3TTT - chains B and D of the 4 polymer chains in the assembly; structure by X-ray diffraction, 1.58 A resolution.

[Chain B (and D)]
Protein: Catalase HPII
Organism: Escherichia coli
Notes: EC 1.11.1.6; chain D of this document is another copy of the same molecule, construct and numbering; everything in this record applies to it too
Reference sequence: P21179 (CATE_ECOLI); numbering as in UniProt (aligned over 1-753)
Chain sequence (753 residues; row label = number of the first residue in the row):
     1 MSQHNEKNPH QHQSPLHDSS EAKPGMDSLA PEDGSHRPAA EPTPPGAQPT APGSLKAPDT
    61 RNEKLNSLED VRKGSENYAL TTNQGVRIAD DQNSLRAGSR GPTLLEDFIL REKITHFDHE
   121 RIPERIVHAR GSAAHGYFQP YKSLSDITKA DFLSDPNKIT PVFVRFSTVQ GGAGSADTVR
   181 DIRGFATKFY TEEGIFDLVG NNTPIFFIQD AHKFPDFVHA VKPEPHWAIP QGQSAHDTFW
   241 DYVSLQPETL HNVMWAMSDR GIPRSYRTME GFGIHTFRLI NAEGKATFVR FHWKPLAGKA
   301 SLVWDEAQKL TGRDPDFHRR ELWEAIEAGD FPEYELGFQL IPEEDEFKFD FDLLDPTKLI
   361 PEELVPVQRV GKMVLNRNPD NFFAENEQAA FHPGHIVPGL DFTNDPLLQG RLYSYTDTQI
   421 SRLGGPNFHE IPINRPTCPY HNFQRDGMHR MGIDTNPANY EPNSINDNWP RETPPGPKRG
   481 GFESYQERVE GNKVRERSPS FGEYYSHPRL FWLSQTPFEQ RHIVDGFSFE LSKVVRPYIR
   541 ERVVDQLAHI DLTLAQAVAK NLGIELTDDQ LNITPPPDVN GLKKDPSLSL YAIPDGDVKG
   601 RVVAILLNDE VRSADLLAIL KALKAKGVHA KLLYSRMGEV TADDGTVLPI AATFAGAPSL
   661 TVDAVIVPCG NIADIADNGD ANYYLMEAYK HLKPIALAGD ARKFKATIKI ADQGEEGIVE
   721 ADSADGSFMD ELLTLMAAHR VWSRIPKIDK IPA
Unresolved in the structure: 1-27
Differences from the reference sequence: engineered mutation Tyr413 (Phe in P21179)
Metal / ion sites: heme Fe near Tyr415 (its only coordinating residue here)
Residues lining bound ligands: heme (HEM): Arg125, Ile126, Val127, His128, Arg165, Ser167, Gly184, Phe185, Ala186, Val199, Gly200, Asn201, Phe206, Ala211, Phe214, Ile274, His275, Phe391, Leu407, Gly410, Arg411, Ser414, Tyr415, Thr418, Gln419, Arg422
What the authors report for this chain:
  - mutagenesis - F413Y: unchanged catalytic activity
  - mutagenesis - T115A: increased catalytic activity
  - mutagenesis - F413Y: decreased stability
  - post-translational modification sites: Arg111, Thr115, His392, Tyr413, Tyr415
  - catalytic residues: His128 (citing earlier work)
  - mutagenesis - R111A, R111K, F413Y: unchanged expression

[Chain B / chain D interface]
Pairs across the interface - 276 pairs, chain B then chain D:
  Ser28(B) with Asp467(D), hydrogen bond
  Leu29(B) with Pro462(D), hydrophobic; Asn463(D); Ser464(D); Asp467(D), hydrogen bond (backbone-side chain); Asn468(D)
  Ala30(B) with Ser464(D); Asp467(D), hydrogen bond (backbone-side chain)
  His36(B) with Ser464(D); Ile465(D)
  Arg37(B) with Asn466(D), hydrogen bond; Asp467(D)
  Pro52(B) with Thr455(D)
  Ser54(B) with Thr455(D)
  Leu55(B) with Thr455(D)
  Val71(B) with Met451(D); Gly452(D); Ile453(D), hydrogen bond (backbone-backbone)
  Arg72(B) with Ile453(D)
  Lys73(B) with Tyr440(D), hydrogen bond (side chain-backbone); His441(D); Ile453(D), hydrogen bond (backbone-backbone); Asp454(D); Thr455(D), hydrogen bond (backbone-side chain)
  Gly74(B) with His441(D); Thr455(D)
  Ser75(B) with Asn456(D); Asn466(D), hydrogen bond; Trp469(D); Pro470(D)
  Glu76(B) with Asn466(D); Trp469(D)
  Asn77(B) with Trp469(D)
  Tyr78(B) with His441(D); Trp469(D); Pro470(D); Arg471(D), hydrogen bond (backbone-backbone)
  Ala79(B) with His441(D); Pro470(D); Arg471(D); Thr473(D)
  Leu80(B) with His441(D); Asn442(D); Phe443(D), hydrophobic; Pro470(D); Arg471(D), hydrogen bond (backbone-backbone); Glu472(D)
  Thr81(B) with Tyr440(D); His441(D), hydrogen bond (backbone-backbone); Asn442(D), hydrogen bond (backbone-side chain)
  Thr82(B) with Tyr440(D); Asn442(D)
  Asn83(B) with His429(D); Pro436(D); Tyr440(D); Asn442(D), hydrogen bond; Gln444(D), hydrogen bond
  Gln84(B) with Gly194(D); Ile195(D), hydrogen bond (backbone-backbone); His395(D); Pro436(D)
  Gly85(B) with Glu193(D); Gly194(D); Cys438(D); Pro439(D)
  Val86(B) with Glu193(D); Ile396(D); Phe482(D), hydrophobic
  Arg87(B) with Thr473(D); Arg479(D), hydrogen bond (side chain-backbone); Gly480(D); Gly481(D); Phe482(D), hydrogen bond (backbone-backbone)
  Ile88(B) with Glu472(D); Thr473(D), hydrogen bond (backbone-backbone); Gly481(D)
  Ala89(B) with Glu472(D); Thr473(D); Pro475(D); Gly481(D); Phe482(D)
  Asp90(B) with Glu472(D)
  Asp91(B) with Glu461(D); Glu472(D), hydrogen bond (backbone-side chain)
  Gln92(B) with Glu461(D), hydrogen bond; Glu472(D), hydrogen bond
  Leu95(B) with Ser484(D)
  Ala97(B) with Val489(D), hydrophobic
  Pro102(B) with Lys493(D)
  Leu105(B) with Gln409(D); Tyr413(D), hydrophobic
  Glu106(B) with Phe402(D); Gln409(D), hydrogen bond; Leu412(D)
  Phe108(B) with Gly394(D); Phe402(D), hydrophobic; Phe482(D), hydrophobic
  Arg111(B) with Leu412(D), hydrogen bond (side chain-backbone)
  Glu112(B) with Gln444(D), hydrogen bond
  Lys113(B) with Gln444(D)
  Thr115(B) with Thr416(D)
  His116(B) with Pro426(D); Asn427(D), hydrogen bond; Gln444(D); Arg445(D), hydrogen bond (side chain-backbone); Asp446(D); Arg450(D)
  His119(B) with Ile420(D); Pro426(D); Gly447(D)
  Glu120(B) with Arg445(D); Asp446(D); Gly447(D), hydrogen bond (backbone-backbone)
  Ile122(B) with Met448(D)
  Pro123(B) with Met448(D)
  Glu193(B) with Gly85(D); Val86(D)
  Gly194(B) with Gln84(D); Gly85(D)
  Ile195(B) with Gln84(D), hydrogen bond (backbone-backbone)
  Asp380(B) with Ile453(D); Asp454(D); Thr455(D)
  Asn381(B) with Asp454(D)
  Phe383(B) with Asp446(D); Gly447(D); Arg450(D)
  Ala384(B) with Ile453(D), hydrophobic
  Glu385(B) with Ile453(D)
  Gln388(B) with His449(D); Arg450(D), hydrogen bond (side chain-backbone)
  Gly394(B) with Phe108(D)
  His395(B) with Gln84(D)
  Ile396(B) with Val86(D); Phe108(D), hydrophobic
  Phe402(B) with Glu106(D); Phe108(D), hydrophobic
  Gln409(B) with Leu105(D); Glu106(D), hydrogen bond
  Leu412(B) with Glu106(D); Arg111(D), hydrogen bond (backbone-side chain)
  Thr416(B) with Thr115(D)
  Ile420(B) with His119(D)
  Arg422(B) with Met448(D)
  Leu423(B) with Met448(D); His449(D)
  Gly424(B) with Met448(D); His449(D)
  Pro426(B) with His116(D); His119(D)
  Asn427(B) with His116(D), hydrogen bond; His449(D)
  His429(B) with Asn83(D); Gln84(D)
  Glu430(B) with Met451(D)
  Ile431(B) with His449(D)
  Pro432(B) with Met451(D)
  Pro436(B) with Asn83(D); Gln84(D)
  Cys438(B) with Gly85(D)
  Pro439(B) with Gly85(D)
  Tyr440(B) with Lys73(D); Thr81(D); Thr82(D); Asn83(D); Gly85(D)
  His441(B) with Lys73(D); Gly74(D); Tyr78(D); Ala79(D); Leu80(D); Thr81(D), hydrogen bond (backbone-backbone)
  Asn442(B) with Leu80(D); Thr81(D), hydrogen bond (side chain-backbone); Thr82(D); Asn83(D), hydrogen bond
  Phe443(B) with Leu80(D), hydrophobic
  Gln444(B) with Asn83(D), hydrogen bond; Glu112(D), hydrogen bond; His116(D)
  Arg445(B) with His116(D), hydrogen bond (backbone-side chain); Glu120(D)
  Asp446(B) with His116(D); Glu120(D); Arg121(D), salt bridge; Phe383(D)
  Gly447(B) with His119(D); Glu120(D), hydrogen bond (backbone-backbone); Phe383(D)
  Met448(B) with Ile122(D); Arg422(D); Leu423(D); Gly424(D); His449(D)
  His449(B) with Gln388(D); Leu423(D); Gly424(D); Asn427(D); Ile431(D); Met448(D); His449(D), hydrogen bond; Met451(D)
  Arg450(B) with His116(D); Phe383(D); Gln388(D), hydrogen bond (backbone-side chain)
  Met451(B) with Val71(D); Glu430(D); Pro432(D); His449(D); Met451(D), hydrophobic
  Gly452(B) with Val71(D); Lys73(D)
  Ile453(B) with Val71(D), hydrogen bond (backbone-backbone); Arg72(D); Lys73(D), hydrogen bond (backbone-backbone); Asp380(D); Ala384(D), hydrophobic; Glu385(D)
  Asp454(B) with Lys73(D), salt bridge; Asp380(D); Asn381(D)
  Thr455(B) with Pro52(D); Ser54(D); Leu55(D); Lys73(D), hydrogen bond (side chain-backbone); Gly74(D); Asp380(D)
  Asn456(B) with Ser75(D)
  Pro457(B) with Arg37(D)
  Glu461(B) with Asp91(D); Gln92(D), hydrogen bond
  Pro462(B) with Leu29(D), hydrophobic
  Asn463(B) with Leu29(D)
  Ser464(B) with Leu29(D); Ala30(D); His36(D)
  Ile465(B) with His36(D); Arg37(D)
  Asn466(B) with Arg37(D), hydrogen bond; Ser75(D), hydrogen bond; Glu76(D)
  Asp467(B) with Ser28(D); Leu29(D), hydrogen bond (side chain-backbone); Ala30(D), hydrogen bond (side chain-backbone)
  Asn468(B) with Leu29(D)
  Trp469(B) with Ser75(D); Glu76(D); Asn77(D); Tyr78(D)
  Pro470(B) with Ser75(D); Tyr78(D); Ala79(D); Leu80(D)
  Arg471(B) with Tyr78(D), hydrogen bond (backbone-backbone); Ala79(D); Leu80(D), hydrogen bond (backbone-backbone)
  Glu472(B) with Leu80(D); Ile88(D); Ala89(D); Asp90(D); Asp91(D), hydrogen bond (side chain-backbone); Gln92(D), hydrogen bond
  Thr473(B) with Ala79(D); Arg87(D); Ile88(D), hydrogen bond (backbone-backbone); Ala89(D)
  Pro475(B) with Ala89(D)
  Arg479(B) with Arg87(D), hydrogen bond (backbone-side chain)
  Gly480(B) with Arg87(D)
  Gly481(B) with Arg87(D); Ala89(D)
  Phe482(B) with Arg87(D), hydrogen bond (backbone-backbone); Ala89(D); Phe108(D), hydrophobic
  Ser484(B) with Leu95(D)
  Val489(B) with Ala97(D), hydrophobic
Other interface residues (no listed pair), chain B (126 interface residues in all): Leu68, Ile109, Arg121, Val397, Pro398, Asp401, Asn404, Gly410, Tyr413, Ser421, Gly425, Phe428, Asn434, Lys493
Other interface residues (no listed pair), chain D (126 interface residues in all): Leu68, Pro102, Ile109, Lys113, Pro123, Val397, Pro398, Asp401, Asn404, Gly410, Ser421, Gly425, Phe428, Asn434, Pro457

[Overview]
The chain B/chain D interface involves 126 residues from each chain; the contacts include 57 hydrogen bonds
and 2 salt bridges. Polar contacts include Asp446(B)-Arg121(D), Asp454(B)-Lys73(D) and Ser28(B)-Asp467(D).
Bound to chain B: heme. From the paper: the catalytic residue His128(B); T115A of chain B increases catalytic
activity; 4 substitutions were tested in all.
Both chains are Catalase HPII (Escherichia coli). Entry 3TTT (Structure of F413Y variant of E. coli KatE) was
determined by X-ray diffraction, deposited together with 3TTU, 3TTV, 3TTW and 3TTX.
